PDB entry 3G43 | X-ray diffraction, 2.10 A resolution | chains D and F of the 6 polymer chains in the assembly

[Chain D]
Protein: Calmodulin
Organism: Homo sapiens
UniProtKB: P62158 (CALM_HUMAN); residues 1-148 here correspond to UniProt positions 2-149 (UniProt number = residue number + 1)
Chain sequence (148 residues; row label = number of the first residue in the row):
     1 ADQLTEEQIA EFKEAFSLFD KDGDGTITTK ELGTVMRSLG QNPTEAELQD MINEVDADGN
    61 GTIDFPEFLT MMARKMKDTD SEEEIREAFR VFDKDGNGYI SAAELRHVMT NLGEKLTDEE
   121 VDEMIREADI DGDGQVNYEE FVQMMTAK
Not modelled in the structure: 1-2
Bound ions: Ca2+ site 1: D20, D22, D24, T26, E31; Ca2+ site 2: D56, D58, N60, T62, E67; Ca2+ site 3: D93, D95, N97, Y99, E104; Ca2+ site 4: D129, D131, D133, Q135, E140

[Chain F]
Protein: Voltage-dependent L-type calcium channel subunit alpha-1C
Organism: Homo sapiens
Notes: fragment: C-terminal fragment:
UniProtKB: Q13936 (CAC1C_HUMAN); numbering as in UniProt (aligned over 1609-1682)
Chain sequence (81 residues; numbered 1604 to 1684; the number before each row is that of its first residue):
  1604 GPLGSTLFAL VRTALRIKTE GNLEQANEEL RAIIKKIWKR TSMKLLDQVV PPAGDDEVTV
  1664 GKFYATFLIQ EYFRKFKKRE Q
Not modelled in the structure: 1604-1606, 1652-1684
Construct notes: expression tag (1604-1608, 1683-1684)

[How chain D and chain F interact]
Residue-residue contacts (39; chain D residue first):
  E11(D) - K1639(F)  salt bridge
  E11(D) - R1643(F)  salt bridge
  M76(D) - R1643(F)
  K77(D) - M1646(F)
  D78(D) - K1642(F)  salt bridge
  T79(D) - S1645(F)
  T79(D) - M1646(F)
  T79(D) - L1649(F)
  E84(D) - L1649(F)
  E87(D) - L1649(F)
  A88(D) - L1649(F)
  V91(D) - L1648(F)  hydrophobic
  F92(D) - W1641(F)  hydrophobic
  F92(D) - T1644(F)
  F92(D) - S1645(F)
  F92(D) - L1648(F)  hydrophobic
  L105(D) - W1641(F)  hydrophobic
  L112(D) - T1644(F)
  L112(D) - Q1651(F)
  E114(D) - K1647(F)  salt bridge
  E123(D) - L1633(F)
  E123(D) - I1637(F)
  M124(D) - I1637(F)  hydrophobic
  M124(D) - I1640(F)  hydrophobic
  M124(D) - W1641(F)  hydrogen bond (backbone-side chain)
  E127(D) - R1634(F)
  E127(D) - I1637(F)
  A128(D) - W1641(F)  hydrophobic
  Q143(D) - K1638(F)
  M144(D) - K1638(F)  hydrogen bond (backbone-side chain)
  M144(D) - W1641(F)  hydrophobic
  M144(D) - K1642(F)
  M145(D) - K1642(F)
  M145(D) - S1645(F)
  A147(D) - K1638(F)
  A147(D) - K1642(F)
  K148(D) - K1638(F)
  K148(D) - K1639(F)
  K148(D) - K1642(F)
Interface residues without a listed pair, chain D (29 interface residues in all): F12, I100, V108, M109, I125, F141, T146
From the paper, about this interface:
  - specific contacts: E11(D)-R1643(F) (salt bridge)
  - interface residues, chain F: I1620(F), I1637(F), L1648(F), L1649(F)

[In short]
29 residues of chain D and 16 residues of chain F are in contact, with 2 hydrogen bonds and 4 salt bridges.
Polar contacts include E11(D)-K1639(F), E11(D)-R1643(F) and D78(D)-K1642(F). The paper describes a salt bridge
between E11(D) and R1643(F). The paper reports interface residues I1620(F), I1637(F) and L1648(F) among
others.
Here chain D is Calmodulin and chain F is Voltage-dependent L-type calcium channel subunit alpha-1C, both from
Homo sapiens. Entry 3G43 (Crystal structure of the calmodulin-bound Cav1.2 C-terminal regulatory domain dimer)
was determined by X-ray diffraction.
